1ZQP - chains P and A of the 3 polymer chains in the assembly; structure by X-ray diffraction, 2.80 A resolution.

# Chain P
Molecule: 7-nt DNA strand
Sequence (7 nucleotides; numbered 1 to 7; the number before each row is that of its first residue):
     1 TCTAATG
Ion coordination: K+: DT6 (shared with Thr101(A), Val103(A), Ile106(A) of chain A)

# Chain A
Protein: Protein (DNA polymerase beta (e.c.2.7.7.7))
Source organism: Homo sapiens
Reference sequence: P06746 (DPOB_HUMAN); residues 2-335 here correspond to UniProt positions 1-334 (UniProt number = residue number - 1)
Chain sequence (335 residues; row label = number of the first residue in the row):
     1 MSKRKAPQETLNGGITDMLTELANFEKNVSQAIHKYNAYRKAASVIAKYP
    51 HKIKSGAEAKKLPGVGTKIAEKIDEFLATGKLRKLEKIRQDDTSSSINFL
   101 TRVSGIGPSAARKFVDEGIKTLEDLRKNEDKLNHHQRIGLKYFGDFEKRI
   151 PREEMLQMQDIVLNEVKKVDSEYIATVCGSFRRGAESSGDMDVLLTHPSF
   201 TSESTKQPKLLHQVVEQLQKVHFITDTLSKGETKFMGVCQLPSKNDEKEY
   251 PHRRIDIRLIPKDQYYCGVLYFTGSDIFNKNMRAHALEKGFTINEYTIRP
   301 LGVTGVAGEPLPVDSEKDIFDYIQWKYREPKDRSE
Unresolved in the structure: 1-8
Ion coordination: K+ site 1: Lys60, Leu62, Val65; K+ site 2: Thr101, Val103, Ile106 (shared with DT6(P) of chain P)
Swiss-Prot annotation at these positions:
  - binding site (K(+)): Lys61
  - binding site (Na(+)): Lys61

# Interface between chain P and chain A
Residue-residue contacts - 15 pairs, chain P then chain A:
  DA4(P) with Ser109(A), sugar contact
  DA5(P) with Gly105(A), phosphate contact; Ile106(A), phosphate contact; Gly107(A), hydrogen bond to the phosphate; Pro108(A), phosphate contact; Ser109(A), hydrogen bond to the phosphate; Ala110(A), hydrogen bond to the phosphate
  DT6(P) with Val103(A), phosphate contact; Ser104(A), phosphate contact; Gly105(A), hydrogen bond to the phosphate; Ile106(A), hydrogen bond to the phosphate; Lys234(A), hydrogen bond to the base
  DG7(P) with Arg254(A), salt bridge to the phosphate; Asp256(A), sugar contact; Arg258(A), phosphate contact
Other interface residues (no listed pair), chain A (16 interface residues in all): Thr101, Asp190, Asp192, Met236

# Overview
The interface between chain P and chain A involves 4 residues on one side and 16 on the other, with 6 hydrogen
bonds and 1 salt bridge. Polar pairs include DT6(P)-Lys234(A), DA5(P)-Gly107(A) and DA5(P)-Ser109(A).
Here chain P is a 7-nt DNA strand and chain A is Protein (DNA polymerase beta (e.c.2.7.7.7)) (Homo sapiens).
Entry 1ZQP (DNA polymerase beta (pol B) (e.c.2.7.7.7) complexed with seven base pairs of DNA; soaked in the
...) was determined by X-ray diffraction (same publication as 1ZQA, 1ZQB, 1ZQC, 1ZQD, 1ZQE, 1ZQG and 28
further entries).
